PDB entry 8ANP | X-ray diffraction, 2.20 A resolution | chain A

[Chain A]
Molecule: Phosphocholine hydrolase Lem3
From: Legionella pneumophila
Notes: EC 3.1.3.-
UniProt: Q5ZXN5 (LEM3_LEGPH); residue numbers follow UniProt; this construct covers 21-486
Chain sequence (468 residues; row label = number of the first residue in the row):
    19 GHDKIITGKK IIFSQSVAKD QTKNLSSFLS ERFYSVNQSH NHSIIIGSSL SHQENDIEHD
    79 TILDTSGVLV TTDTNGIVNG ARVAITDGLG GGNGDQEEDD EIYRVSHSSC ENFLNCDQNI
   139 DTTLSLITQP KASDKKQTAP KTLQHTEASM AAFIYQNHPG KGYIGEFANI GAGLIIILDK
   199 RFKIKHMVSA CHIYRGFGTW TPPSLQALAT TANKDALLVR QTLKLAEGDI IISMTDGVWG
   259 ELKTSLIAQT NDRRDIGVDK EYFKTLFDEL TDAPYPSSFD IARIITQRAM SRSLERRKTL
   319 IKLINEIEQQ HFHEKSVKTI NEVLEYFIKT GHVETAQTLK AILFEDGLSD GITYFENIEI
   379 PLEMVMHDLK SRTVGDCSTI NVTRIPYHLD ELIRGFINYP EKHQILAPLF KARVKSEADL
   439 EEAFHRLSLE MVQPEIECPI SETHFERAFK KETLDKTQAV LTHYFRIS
Unresolved in the structure: 19, 149-163, 331-351, 364-376, 486
Sequence notes: expression tag (19-20); engineered mutation Ala190 (Asp in Q5ZXN5)
Modified residues: Mse168, Mse205, Mse252, Mse308, Mse382, Mse384, Mse449 (selenomethionine; parent Met)
Ion coordination: Mg2+ site 1: Asp105, Asp254, Asp394; Mg2+ site 2: Asp105, Gly106
What the authors report for this chain:
  - Mg2+ coordination: Asp105, Gly106, Asp254, Asp394
  - Mg2+ coordination through a water molecule: Asp82
  - mutagenesis - L68A (Tm change 7 degC), T391A (Tm change 4 degC): decreased stability
  - mutagenesis - L68A, L68R, D82A, D105A, D254A, T391A, T391S, D394A: decreased catalytic activity on dephosphocholination
  - specificity-determining residues: Leu68 (proposed by the authors, not directly observed)
  - mutagenesis - G369A, I370A, I376A: decreased catalytic activity
  - mutagenesis - L68A, L68R: decreased catalytic activity on Rab1bS76(PE)
  - mutagenesis - L68A, L68R: decreased catalytic activity on Dephosphorylation
  - mutagenesis - T391A: decreased catalytic activity on dephosphoethanolination
  - mutagenesis - T391A: decreased catalytic activity on dephosphorylation
  - mutagenesis - L68R (Tm change 4 degC): increased stability
  - mutagenesis - F215A, F373A: decreased catalytic activity on Rab1bS76(PC)
  - mutagenesis - F215A/F373A: abolished catalytic activity on Rab1bS76(PC)
  - mutagenesis - Y372A: abolished catalytic activity

[Overview]
The Mg2+ site 1 is built by Asp105, Asp254 and Asp394. The Mg2+ site 2 is built by Asp105 and Gly106. From the
paper: L68A, L68R and D82A, among others, reduce catalytic activity on dephosphocholination; Mg2+ coordination
by Asp105, Gly106 and Asp254 among others; 15 substitutions were tested in all.
Chain A is Phosphocholine hydrolase Lem3 (Legionella pneumophila); the structure, Legionella effector Lem3
mutant D190A in complex with Mg2+, was determined by X-ray diffraction together with 8AGG and 8ALK from the
same study.
